Entry 8DG7 (electron microscopy, 3.32 A resolution); this record covers chains F and K of the 4 polymer chains in the assembly.

Chain F:
Molecule: 38-nt RNA strand
Sequence (38 nucleotides; row label = number of the first residue in the row):
    23 GUAAUUACAC AUCAUACUAU ACAACCUACU ACCUCUCU
Not modelled in the structure: 23-34
Ion coordination: Mg2+ site 1: A38 (shared with 2 residues of chain A); Mg2+ site 2: C39 (shared with 2 residues of chain A); Mg2+ site 3 near A41 (its only coordinating residue here)

Chain K:
Protein: Loquacious, isoform B
Organism: Drosophila melanogaster
UniProt: Q9VJY9 (Q9VJY9_DROME); residue numbers follow UniProt; this construct covers 1-465
Chain sequence (465 residues; row label = number of the first residue in the row):
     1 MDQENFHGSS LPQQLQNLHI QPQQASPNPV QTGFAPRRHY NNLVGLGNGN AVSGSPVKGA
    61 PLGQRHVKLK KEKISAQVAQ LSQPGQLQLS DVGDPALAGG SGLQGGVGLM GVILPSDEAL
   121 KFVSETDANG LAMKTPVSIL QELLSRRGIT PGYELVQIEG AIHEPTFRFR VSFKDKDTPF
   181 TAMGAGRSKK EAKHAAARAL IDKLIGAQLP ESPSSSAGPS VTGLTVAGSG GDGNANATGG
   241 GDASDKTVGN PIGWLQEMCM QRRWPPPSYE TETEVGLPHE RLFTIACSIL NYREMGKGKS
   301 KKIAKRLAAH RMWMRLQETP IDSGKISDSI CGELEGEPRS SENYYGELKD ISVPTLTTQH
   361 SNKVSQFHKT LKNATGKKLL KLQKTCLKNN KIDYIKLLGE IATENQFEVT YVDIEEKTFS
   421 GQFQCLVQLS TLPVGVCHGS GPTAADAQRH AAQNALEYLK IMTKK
Not modelled in the structure: 1-131, 179, 206-357
Swiss-Prot annotation at these positions:
  - region: Ala-308, Ala-309 (Necessary for binding pre-miRNA)
  - mutagenesis: Ala-308 to Ala-309 (Abolishes interaction with pre-miRNA (pre let 7) in the presence of Dcr-1), Leu-379 to Leu-382 (Strong reduction in Dcr-1 activity), Phe-419 (F419A: Strong reduction in Dcr-1 activity), Leu-426 (L426R: Decreased binding to Dcr-1), Ser-440 to Lys-465 (Loss of activity, abolishes interaction with Dcr-1 and therefore does not enhance pre-miRNA processing by the dicer)

Chain F / chain K interface:
Pairs across the interface (11):
  A46(F) / Arg-187(K)  sugar contact
  C47(F) / Phe-167(K)  sugar contact
  C47(F) / Arg-187(K)  sugar contact
  C47(F) / Ser-188(K)  phosphate contact
  C47(F) / Lys-189(K)  phosphate contact
  C48(F) / Phe-167(K)  sugar contact
  C48(F) / Ser-188(K)  phosphate contact
  C48(F) / Lys-189(K)  hydrogen bond to the phosphate
  C48(F) / Lys-190(K)  salt bridge to the phosphate
  U49(F) / Lys-189(K)  salt bridge to the phosphate
  U56(F) / Met-133(K)  sugar contact
Interface residues without a listed pair, chain K (7 interface residues in all): Pro-165

Summary:
The interface between chain F and chain K involves 5 residues on one side and 7 on the other; the contacts
include 1 hydrogen bond and 2 salt bridges. Polar contacts include C48(F)/Lys-189(K), C48(F)/Lys-190(K) and
U49(F)/Lys-189(K).
Here chain F is a 38-nt RNA strand and chain K is Loquacious, isoform B (Drosophila melanogaster). Entry 8DG7
(Structural Basis of MicroRNA Biogenesis by Dicer-1 and Its Partner Protein Loqs-PB - complex III) was
determined by electron microscopy (same publication as 8DFV, 8DG5, 8DGA, 8DGI and 8DGJ).
